2A5S - chain A; structure by X-ray diffraction, 1.70 A resolution.

# Chain A
Molecule: N-methyl-D-aspartate receptor NMDAR2A subunit
From: Rattus norvegicus
Notes: fragment: S1S2 ligand-binding core
UniProt: Q00959 (NMDE1_RAT); residues 4-142 here correspond to UniProt positions 401-539 (UniProt number = residue number + 397)
Amino-acid sequence (284 residues; row label = number of the first residue in the row):
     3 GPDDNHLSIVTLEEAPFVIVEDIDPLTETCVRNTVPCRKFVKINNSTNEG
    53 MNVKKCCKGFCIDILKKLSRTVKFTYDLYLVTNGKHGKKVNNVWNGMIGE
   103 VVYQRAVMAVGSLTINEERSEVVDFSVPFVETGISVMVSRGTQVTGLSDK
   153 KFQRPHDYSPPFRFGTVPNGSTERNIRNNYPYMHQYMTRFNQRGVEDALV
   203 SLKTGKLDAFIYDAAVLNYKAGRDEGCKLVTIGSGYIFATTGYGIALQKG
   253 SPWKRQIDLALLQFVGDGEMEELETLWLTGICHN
Not modelled in the structure: 3-6, 29, 286
Disulfides: C32-C58, C39-C59, C229-C284
Ligand contacts: glutamic acid (GLU): H88, S114, L115, T116, R121, G172, S173, T174, Y214, D215, Y245
What the authors report for this chain:
  - binding site for glutamic acid: Y214, D215, Y245
  - mutagenesis - E119Y: unchanged signaling
  - mutagenesis - E119Y: increased binding to NR1 S1S2 N521Y

# Overview
Ligands of chain A: glutamic acid. From the paper: a binding site for glutamic acid at Y214, D215 and Y245;
E119Y increases binding to NR1 S1S2 N521Y.
Chain A is N-methyl-D-aspartate receptor NMDAR2A subunit (Rattus norvegicus); the structure, Crystal Structure
Of The NR2A Ligand Binding Core In Complex With Glutamate, was determined by X-ray diffraction (same
publication as 2A5T).
